Entry 2BW5 (X-ray diffraction, 1.12 A resolution); this record covers chain A.

== Chain A ==
Molecule: Copper-containing nitrite reductase
Source organism: Achromobacter cycloclastes
Notes: EC 1.7.2.1
UniProtKB: P25006 (NIR_ACHCY); residues 1-340 here correspond to UniProt positions 39-378 (UniProt number = residue number + 38)
Sequence (340 residues; row label = number of the first residue in the row):
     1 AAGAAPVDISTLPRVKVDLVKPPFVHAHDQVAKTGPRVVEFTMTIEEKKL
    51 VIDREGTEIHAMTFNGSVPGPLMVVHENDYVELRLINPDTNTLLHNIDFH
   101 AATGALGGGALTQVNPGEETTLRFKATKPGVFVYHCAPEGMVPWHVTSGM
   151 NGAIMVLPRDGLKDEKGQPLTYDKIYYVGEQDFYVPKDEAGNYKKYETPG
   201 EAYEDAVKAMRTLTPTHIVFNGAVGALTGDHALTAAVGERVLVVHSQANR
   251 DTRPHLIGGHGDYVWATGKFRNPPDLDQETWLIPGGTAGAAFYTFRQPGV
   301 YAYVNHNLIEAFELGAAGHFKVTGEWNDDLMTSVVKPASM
Disordered / not traced: 1-6
Bound ions: Cu ion site 1: His-95, Cys-136, His-145, Met-150; Cu ion site 2: His-100, His-135, His-306 (together with hydroxyamine)
Small-molecule neighbours:
  - hydroxyamine (HOA): Asp-98, His-100, His-135, His-255, Ile-257, His-306, Leu-308
  - malonate ion (MLI): Arg-250, Asp-251, Arg-253, Asn-307, Glu-310
UniProt features mapped onto this chain:
  - binding site (Cu cation): His-95, His-100, His-135, Cys-136, His-145, Met-150, His-306
Reported in the primary citation:
  - binding site for hydroxyamine: Asp-98
  - conformationally variable residues (side-chain flip): Asp-98, Leu-106
  - catalytic residues: His-255 (citing earlier work)
  - catalytic residues: Asp-98 (proposed by the authors, not directly observed)

== Summary ==
Bound to chain A: hydroxyamine and malonate ion. His-95, Cys-136, His-145 and Met-150 form the Cu ion site 1.
The Cu ion site 2 is built by His-100, His-135 and His-306. Curated annotation (UniProt) lists 7 Cu
cation-binding residues. From the paper: catalytic residues His-255 and Asp-98; a binding site for
hydroxyamine at Asp-98.
Chain A is Copper-containing nitrite reductase (Achromobacter cycloclastes); the structure, Atomic Resolution
Structure of NO-bound Achromobacter cycloclastes Cu Nitrite Reductase, was determined by X-ray diffraction
together with 2BW4, 2BWD and 2BWI from the same study.
